PDB entry 4QPI | X-ray diffraction, 3.01 A resolution | chains A and B of the 3 polymer chains in the assembly

# Chain A
Molecule: Capsid protein VP1
Source organism: Human hepatitis A virus
Amino-acid sequence (278 residues; numbered 1 to 278; the number before each row is that of its first residue):
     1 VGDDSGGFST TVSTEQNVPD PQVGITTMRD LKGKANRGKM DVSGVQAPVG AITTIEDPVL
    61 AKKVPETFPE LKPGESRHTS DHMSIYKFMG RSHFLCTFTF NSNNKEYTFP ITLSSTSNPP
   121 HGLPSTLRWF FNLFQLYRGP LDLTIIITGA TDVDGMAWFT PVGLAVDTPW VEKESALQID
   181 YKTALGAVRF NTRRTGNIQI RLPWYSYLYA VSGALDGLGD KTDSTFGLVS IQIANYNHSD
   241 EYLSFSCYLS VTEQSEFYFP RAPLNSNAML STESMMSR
Not modelled in the structure: 1-2, 30-39, 276-278

# Chain B
Molecule: Capsid protein VP2
Source organism: Human hepatitis A virus
Amino-acid sequence (222 residues; each row starts with the number of its first residue):
     1 DIEEEQMIQS VDRTAVTGAS YFTSVDQSSV HTAEVGSHQI EPLKTSVDKP GSKKTQGEKF
    61 FLIHSARWLT THALFHEVAK LDVVKLLYNE QFAVQGLLRY HTYARFGIEI QVQINPTPFQ
   121 QGGLICAMVP GDQSYGSIAS LTVYPHGLLN CNINNVVRIK VPFIYTRGAY HFKDPQYPVW
   181 ELTIRVWSEL NIGTGTSAYT SLNVLARFTD LELHGLTPLS TQ
Not modelled in the structure: 1-4, 222

# Interface between chain A and chain B
Residue-residue contacts - 60 pairs, chain A then chain B:
  Asp3(A) with Lys160(B), salt bridge; Arg207(B), salt bridge
  Asp4(A) with Lys54(B), salt bridge
  Ser5(A) with Glu58(B), hydrogen bond; Arg207(B), hydrogen bond (backbone-side chain); Thr209(B); Asp210(B), hydrogen bond (side chain-backbone)
  Gly7(A) with Arg207(B)
  Gln16(A) with Pro145(B); His146(B), hydrogen bond (side chain-backbone)
  Asn17(A) with Thr142(B), hydrogen bond (side chain-backbone); Val143(B), hydrogen bond (side chain-backbone)
  Thr54(A) with Ile153(B)
  Glu56(A) with Leu148(B); Asn150(B), hydrogen bond; Asn154(B)
  Ser115(A) with Ser134(B), hydrogen bond; Tyr135(B)
  Gln135(A) with Pro130(B)
  Leu136(A) with Tyr165(B); Thr166(B)
  Tyr207(A) with Arg167(B), hydrogen bond
  Leu208(A) with Thr166(B); Arg167(B)
  Tyr209(A) with Tyr165(B); Thr166(B), hydrogen bond (backbone-backbone)
  Ala210(A) with Thr166(B), hydrogen bond (backbone-backbone)
  Val211(A) with Thr166(B)
  Ser212(A) with Thr166(B)
  Ala214(A) with Ser134(B)
  Leu215(A) with Asp132(B); Tyr177(B), hydrophobic
  Asp216(A) with Tyr177(B); Pro178(B)
  Leu218(A) with Pro175(B); Gln176(B)
  Thr222(A) with Gln176(B), hydrogen bond
  Asp223(A) with Thr166(B), hydrogen bond; Arg167(B), salt bridge
  Phe259(A) with Pro145(B); Ile164(B), hydrophobic; Trp180(B), hydrophobic
  Pro260(A) with Val143(B)
  Arg261(A) with Val129(B); Pro130(B), hydrogen bond (side chain-backbone); Asp132(B), hydrogen bond (side chain-backbone); Gln133(B), hydrogen bond (side chain-backbone); Ser134(B); Val143(B); Tyr144(B), hydrogen bond
  Ala262(A) with Gly136(B); Ser140(B); Tyr144(B), hydrogen bond (backbone-side chain)
  Pro263(A) with Gly136(B); Ser137(B), hydrogen bond (backbone-backbone); Ser140(B)
  Leu264(A) with Tyr135(B)
  Asn265(A) with Tyr135(B), hydrogen bond (backbone-backbone); Ser137(B)
  Ala268(A) with Tyr135(B), hydrophobic
Also at the interface, not in a pair above, chain A (35 interface residues in all): Thr11, Ile55, Thr116, Gly219
Also at the interface, not in a pair above, chain B (36 interface residues in all): Met128, Leu141, Arg158

# Summary
Chain A and chain B form an interface of 35 and 36 residues respectively, with 20 hydrogen bonds and 4 salt
bridges. Among the polar pairs are Asp3(A)-Lys160(B), Asp3(A)-Arg207(B) and Asp4(A)-Lys54(B).
Chain A is Capsid protein VP1 and chain B is Capsid protein VP2, both from Human hepatitis A virus; the
structure, Crystal structure of hepatitis A virus, was determined by X-ray diffraction, deposited together
with 4QPG.
